PDB entry 1O1L | X-ray diffraction, 1.80 A resolution | chains A and B of the 3 polymer chains in the assembly

Chain A:
Molecule: Hemoglobin Alpha chain
From: Homo sapiens
UniProt: P69905 (HBA_HUMAN); the construct has insertions or renumbered stretches relative to UniProt, so the offset changes along the chain: 1-141 = UniProt 1-141; 143-283 = UniProt 1-141
Chain sequence (283 residues; each row starts with the number of its first residue):
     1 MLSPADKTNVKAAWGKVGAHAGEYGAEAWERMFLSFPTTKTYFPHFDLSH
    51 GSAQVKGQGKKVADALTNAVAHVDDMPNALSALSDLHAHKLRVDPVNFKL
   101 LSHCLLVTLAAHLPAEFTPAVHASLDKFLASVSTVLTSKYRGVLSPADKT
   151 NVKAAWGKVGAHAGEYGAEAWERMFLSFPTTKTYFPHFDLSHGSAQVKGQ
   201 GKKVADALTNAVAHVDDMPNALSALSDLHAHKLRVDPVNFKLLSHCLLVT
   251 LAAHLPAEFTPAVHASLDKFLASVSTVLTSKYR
Differences from the reference sequence: engineered mutation M1 (Val in P69905), W29 (Leu in P69905), Q58 (His in P69905); linker (142)
Bound ions: heme Fe site 1 near H87 (its only coordinating residue here); heme Fe site 2 near H229 (its only coordinating residue here)
Residues lining bound ligands:
  - heme (HEM), molecule 1: W29, M32, T39, Y42, F43, H45, F46, Q58, K61, V62, A65, L83, L86, H87, L91, V93, N97, F98, L101, V132, L136
  - heme (HEM), molecule 2: W171, M174, T181, Y184, F185, H187, F188, Q200, K203, V204, A207, L208, L225, L228, H229, L233, V235, N239, F240, L243, V274, L278
UniProt features mapped onto this chain:
  - site (Not glycated): K61, K203

Chain B:
Molecule: Hemoglobin Beta chain
From: Homo sapiens
UniProt: P68871 (HBB_HUMAN); numbering as in UniProt (aligned over 1-146)
Chain sequence (146 residues; each row starts with the number of its first residue):
     1 MHLTPEEKSAVTALWGKVNVDEVGGEALGRLLVVYPWTQRFFESFGDLST
    51 PDAVMGNPKVKAHGKKVLGAFSDGLAHLDNLKGTFATLSELHCDKLHVDP
   101 ENFRLLGNVLVCVLAHHFGKEFTPPVQAAYQKVVAGVANALAHKYH
Differences from the reference sequence: engineered mutation M1 (Val in P68871)
Bound ions: heme Fe near H92 (its only coordinating residue here)
Residues lining bound ligands: heme (HEM): L31, T38, F41, F42, H63, K66, V67, A70, F71, F85, L88, L91, H92, L96, V98, N102, F103, L106, V137, L141
UniProt features mapped onto this chain:
  - natural variant: L3 (H3L: In Graz; this construct carries the variant), E7 (E7A: In G-Makassar; E7K: In Hb C; E7Q: In Machida; E7V: In SKCA), K8 (E8K: In G-Siriraj; this construct carries the variant), V11 (A11V: In Iraq-Halabja; this construct carries the variant), G16 (W16G: In Randwick; this construct carries the variant), V23 (E23V: In D-Granada; this construct carries the variant), G24 (V24G: In Miyashiro; this construct carries the variant), G25 (G25D: In Moscva; G25R: In Riverdale-Bronx; G25V: In Savannah), L32 (L32P: In Yokohama), V33 (L33V: In Muscat; this construct carries the variant), R40 (Q40R: In Tianshui; this construct carries the variant), F42 (F42Y: In Mequon; deletion: In Bruxelles), 11 further natural variant entries in UniProt

Chain A / chain B interface:
Residue-residue contacts (59; chain A residue first):
  R31(A) - F122(B)  hydrogen bond (side chain-backbone)
  R31(A) - T123(B)
  R31(A) - P124(B)
  R31(A) - Q127(B)  hydrogen bond
  L34(A) - P124(B)  hydrophobic
  L34(A) - A128(B)
  S35(A) - Q127(B)
  S35(A) - A128(B)
  S35(A) - Q131(B)
  F36(A) - Q131(B)
  H103(A) - N108(B)
  H103(A) - Q131(B)  hydrogen bond
  C104(A) - Q127(B)
  V107(A) - V111(B)  hydrophobic
  V107(A) - A115(B)
  V107(A) - Q127(B)
  A110(A) - C112(B)
  A110(A) - A115(B)
  A110(A) - H116(B)
  A111(A) - A115(B)
  A111(A) - G119(B)
  P114(A) - H116(B)  hydrogen bond (backbone-side chain)
  F117(A) - R30(B)  hydrogen bond (backbone-side chain)
  F117(A) - H116(B)
  T118(A) - R30(B)
  P119(A) - R30(B)
  P119(A) - V33(B)
  P119(A) - M55(B)  hydrophobic
  H122(A) - R30(B)  hydrogen bond
  H122(A) - V34(B)
  H122(A) - C112(B)
  A123(A) - V34(B)  hydrophobic
  D126(A) - Y35(B)
  P179(A) - H146(B)
  T180(A) - P100(B)
  K182(A) - H146(B)  hydrogen bond (side chain-backbone)
  T183(A) - H97(B)
  T183(A) - D99(B)
  T183(A) - Y145(B)
  Y184(A) - R40(B)
  Y184(A) - D99(B)  hydrogen bond
  P186(A) - H97(B)
  L233(A) - R40(B)  hydrogen bond (backbone-side chain)
  R234(A) - W37(B)
  R234(A) - Q39(B)
  R234(A) - R40(B)  hydrogen bond (backbone-side chain)
  R234(A) - E43(B)  salt bridge
  D236(A) - W37(B)  hydrogen bond
  D236(A) - D99(B)
  D236(A) - E101(B)
  D236(A) - L105(B)
  P237(A) - W37(B)
  V238(A) - E101(B)
  N239(A) - D99(B)  hydrogen bond
  Y282(A) - W37(B)  hydrophobic
  R283(A) - V34(B)  hydrogen bond (side chain-backbone)
  R283(A) - Y35(B)
  R283(A) - P36(B)
  R283(A) - W37(B)
Interface residues without a listed pair, chain A (33 interface residues in all): E30, L106, L113
Interface residues without a listed pair, chain B (32 interface residues in all): V98, K120, P125

Overview:
Chain A and chain B form an interface of 33 and 32 residues respectively; the contacts include 13 hydrogen
bonds and 1 salt bridge. Polar contacts include R234(A)-E43(B), R31(A)-F122(B) and R31(A)-Q127(B). Chain A
binds heme. Ligands of chain B: heme.
Here chain A is Hemoglobin Alpha chain and chain B is Hemoglobin Beta chain, both from Homo sapiens. Entry
1O1L (Deoxy hemoglobin (A-GLY-C:V1M,L29W,H58Q; B,D:V1M)) was determined by X-ray diffraction together with
1O1I, 1O1J, 1O1K, 1O1M, 1O1N, 1O1O and 1O1P from the same study.
